7T0B - chains A and B; structure by X-ray diffraction, 2.03 A resolution.

# Chain A
Name: Protein farnesyltransferase/geranylgeranyltransferase type-1 subunit alpha
Source organism: Cryptococcus neoformans var. grubii H99
Reference sequence: J9VSJ6 (J9VSJ6_CRYNH); residues 1-335 here = UniProt positions 1-335
Amino-acid sequence (349 residues; each row starts with the number of its first residue; numbers below 1 keep their minus sign (Met-13 is residue -13)):
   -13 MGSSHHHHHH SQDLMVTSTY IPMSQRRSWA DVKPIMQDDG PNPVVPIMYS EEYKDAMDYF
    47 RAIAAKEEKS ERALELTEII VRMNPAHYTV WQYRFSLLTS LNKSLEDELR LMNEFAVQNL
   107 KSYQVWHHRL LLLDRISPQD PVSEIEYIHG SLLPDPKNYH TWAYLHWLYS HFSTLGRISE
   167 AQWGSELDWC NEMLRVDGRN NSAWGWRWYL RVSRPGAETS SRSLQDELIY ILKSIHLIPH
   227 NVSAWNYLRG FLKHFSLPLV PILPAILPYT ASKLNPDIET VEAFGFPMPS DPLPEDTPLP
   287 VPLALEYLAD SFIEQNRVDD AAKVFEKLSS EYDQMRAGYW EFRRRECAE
Unresolved in the structure: -13 to 4, 258-269, 335
Sequence notes: expression tag (-13 to 0)
Residues lining bound ligands:
  - 3FX ((2R)-3-(cyclohexylamino)-2-hydroxypropane-1-sulfonic acid): Phe46, Ala50, Thr75
  - farnesyl diphosphate (FPP): Tyr109, Tyr145, His146

# Chain B
Name: Protein farnesyltransferase subunit beta
Source organism: Cryptococcus neoformans var. grubii H99
Notes: EC 2.5.1.58
Reference sequence: T2BPA1 (T2BPA1_CRYNH); residues 1-520 here = UniProt positions 1-520
Amino-acid sequence (520 residues; each row starts with the number of its first residue):
     1 MATEFTPSVY SLVSKPLPSN SRPSATLDEQ AETEDLISQL FDLTADPNAL VSEHGKRYSG
    61 LRKQEHTQFL ASSFFQLPGK FVSLDASRPW LVFWTVHSLD LLGVALDQGT KDRVVSTLLH
   121 FLSPKGGFGG GPANSQIPHL LPTYASVCSL AIAGNDSSTG GWKDLAAARQ SIYEFFMRCK
   181 RPDGGFVVCE GGEVDVRGTY CLLVVATLLD IITPELLHNV DKFVSACQTY EGGFACASFP
   241 FPSVVPSTSA FPTSEPSCRV SMAEAHGGYT SCSLNSHFLL TSVPLPSFPL SIDANAALRW
   301 TVLQQGEPIE GGGFRGRTNK LVDGCYSWWV GGGAPVAEEL VRREKSRKVK KSRIEVFEEE
   361 KEGDWEDVPP IPPIFNRVAL QEFTLVAAQQ DPGSTGGLRD KPGKRPDQYH TCNNLSGLSI
   421 AQHKMSHSPS TVSSNRLKFD ASKGLPAVKP VAPGGGWKNE DERQNARREI WANALGWIEE
   481 EGGEIIVGGK DNRINTTTPV FNILGLRLKP FINYFYCQEN
Unresolved in the structure: 1, 245-253, 350-370, 520
Bound ions: Zn2+: Asp323, Cys325, His410 (together with XO4)
Residues lining bound ligands:
  - 3FX ((2R)-3-(cyclohexylamino)-2-hydroxypropane-1-sulfonic acid), molecule 1: Tyr58, Gly489, Lys490, Asp491
  - 3FX, molecule 2: Arg62, Lys63, Gln64, Glu65
  - 3FX, molecule 3: Ser123, Pro124, Lys125, Ala133, Asn134, Ser135, Gln136, Ile137
  - farnesyl diphosphate (FPP): Trp90, Leu141, Arg197, Tyr200, Cys201, His266, Gly268, Tyr269, Cys272, Arg317, Lys320, Tyr326, Trp329, Tyr409
  - XO4 ((5S)-5-butyl-4-({1-[(4-fluorophenyl)methyl]-1H-imidazol-5-yl}methyl)-1-[3-(trifluoromethoxy)phenyl]piperazin-2-one): Leu84, Ser87, Trp90, Trp94, Asp323, Cys325, Tyr326, Trp329, Asp407, Tyr409, His410

# Interface between chain A and chain B
Residue-residue contacts (162; chain A residue first):
  Ile21(A) - Asn134(B)
  Met22(A) - Asn134(B)  hydrogen bond (backbone-side chain)
  Gln23(A) - Arg88(B)
  Gln23(A) - Pro132(B)
  Asp24(A) - His120(B)
  Asp24(A) - Pro132(B)
  Asp24(A) - Asn134(B)  hydrogen bond (backbone-side chain)
  Asp25(A) - Arg88(B)  salt bridge
  Asp25(A) - His120(B)
  Asp25(A) - Pro132(B)
  Gly26(A) - His120(B)
  Asn28(A) - Arg113(B)  hydrogen bond (backbone-side chain)
  Pro29(A) - Arg88(B)
  Pro29(A) - Arg113(B)  hydrogen bond (backbone-side chain)
  Pro29(A) - Thr117(B)
  Val30(A) - Ser73(B)
  Val30(A) - Phe74(B)  hydrophobic
  Val30(A) - Arg88(B)  hydrogen bond (backbone-side chain)
  Val30(A) - Arg113(B)
  Val30(A) - Thr117(B)  hydrogen bond (backbone-side chain)
  Val31(A) - Ser73(B)  hydrogen bond (backbone-backbone)
  Val31(A) - Arg88(B)  hydrogen bond (backbone-side chain)
  Val31(A) - Leu91(B)  hydrophobic
  Val31(A) - Val92(B)  hydrophobic
  Pro32(A) - Ser73(B)
  Pro32(A) - Phe75(B)
  Pro32(A) - Gln76(B)
  Pro32(A) - Leu77(B)  hydrogen bond (backbone-backbone)
  Pro32(A) - Arg88(B)
  Ile33(A) - Leu77(B)
  Ile33(A) - Pro78(B)
  Ile33(A) - Phe81(B)
  Ile33(A) - Val82(B)
  Ile33(A) - Asp85(B)
  Met34(A) - Gln76(B)  hydrogen bond
  Met34(A) - Leu77(B)  hydrogen bond (backbone-backbone)
  Met34(A) - Gly79(B)
  Tyr35(A) - Asp85(B)  hydrogen bond
  Tyr39(A) - Val82(B)
  Tyr39(A) - Asp85(B)  hydrogen bond
  Arg47(A) - Asn134(B)
  Arg47(A) - Ser135(B)  hydrogen bond
  Asn70(A) - Val82(B)  hydrogen bond (side chain-backbone)
  Asn70(A) - Ser83(B)
  Asn70(A) - Asp85(B)
  Ala72(A) - Ser83(B)
  Ala72(A) - Ala86(B)
  His73(A) - Gln136(B)
  Tyr74(A) - Ala86(B)
  Tyr74(A) - Gly129(B)
  Tyr74(A) - Gly130(B)  hydrogen bond (side chain-backbone)
  Tyr74(A) - Gln136(B)
  Tyr74(A) - Ile137(B)  hydrogen bond (side chain-backbone)
  Tyr74(A) - His139(B)
  Thr75(A) - Ser135(B)
  Thr75(A) - Gln136(B)
  Thr75(A) - Ile137(B)  hydrogen bond (side chain-backbone)
  Gln78(A) - Ile137(B)
  Gln78(A) - Glu190(B)
  Tyr109(A) - Glu193(B)
  Tyr109(A) - Arg197(B)
  Tyr109(A) - Tyr269(B)  hydrogen bond
  His113(A) - Gly191(B)  hydrogen bond (side chain-backbone)
  His113(A) - Gly192(B)  hydrogen bond (side chain-backbone)
  His113(A) - Glu193(B)
  Leu117(A) - Gly191(B)
  Lys143(A) - Thr26(B)  hydrogen bond
  Lys143(A) - Arg317(B)  hydrogen bond (backbone-side chain)
  Lys143(A) - Asn319(B)  hydrogen bond (side chain-backbone)
  Lys143(A) - Lys320(B)
  Tyr145(A) - Ala235(B)
  Tyr145(A) - Cys236(B)  hydrogen bond (side chain-backbone)
  Tyr145(A) - Ala263(B)
  Tyr145(A) - Glu264(B)  hydrogen bond (side chain-backbone)
  Tyr145(A) - His266(B)
  Tyr145(A) - Tyr269(B)  hydrophobic
  Tyr145(A) - Arg317(B)
  Ala149(A) - Cys236(B)  hydrophobic
  Ala149(A) - Met262(B)
  His152(A) - Ser261(B)
  His152(A) - Met262(B)  hydrogen bond (side chain-backbone)
  Trp153(A) - Phe239(B)
  Trp153(A) - Met262(B)
  Ser156(A) - Phe239(B)
  Ser156(A) - Phe241(B)
  Ser156(A) - Met262(B)
  His157(A) - Phe239(B)
  Ser159(A) - Phe241(B)
  Thr160(A) - Phe239(B)
  Thr160(A) - Phe241(B)
  Thr160(A) - Pro242(B)
  Asp183(A) - Ser24(B)  hydrogen bond
  Asp183(A) - Ala25(B)
  Asp183(A) - Thr26(B)  hydrogen bond
  Arg185(A) - Ser19(B)  hydrogen bond (side chain-backbone)
  Arg185(A) - Arg22(B)  hydrogen bond (side chain-backbone)
  Arg185(A) - Ser24(B)  hydrogen bond
  Arg185(A) - Thr26(B)
  Arg185(A) - Leu27(B)
  Arg185(A) - Asn319(B)  hydrogen bond (backbone-side chain)
  Asn187(A) - Glu231(B)  hydrogen bond
  Asn187(A) - Glu264(B)  hydrogen bond
  Asn187(A) - Thr318(B)
  Ser188(A) - Glu264(B)  hydrogen bond
  Ser188(A) - Arg317(B)  hydrogen bond
  Trp190(A) - Tyr230(B)
  Gly191(A) - Tyr230(B)
  Trp194(A) - Tyr230(B)  hydrophobic
  Tyr195(A) - Phe241(B)
  Tyr195(A) - Val260(B)  hydrophobic
  Ser199(A) - Val260(B)
  Pro201(A) - Phe241(B)
  Leu223(A) - Arg22(B)
  Ile224(A) - Asn20(B)
  Pro225(A) - Asn20(B)
  His226(A) - Pro18(B)
  His226(A) - Asn20(B)  hydrogen bond (backbone-side chain)
  Asn227(A) - Asn319(B)  hydrogen bond
  Val228(A) - Thr318(B)
  Ser229(A) - Thr318(B)
  Ser229(A) - Asn319(B)  hydrogen bond
  Asn232(A) - Tyr230(B)
  Asn232(A) - Glu231(B)  hydrogen bond
  Asn232(A) - Arg299(B)  hydrogen bond
  Asn232(A) - Thr318(B)
  Tyr233(A) - Tyr230(B)  hydrophobic
  Gly236(A) - Tyr230(B)
  Lys239(A) - Asp293(B)  salt bridge
  Pro280(A) - Asn20(B)
  Glu281(A) - Asn20(B)
  Glu281(A) - Ser21(B)  hydrogen bond (backbone-side chain)
  Asp282(A) - Pro18(B)
  Asp282(A) - Ser19(B)  hydrogen bond
  Asp282(A) - Asn20(B)  hydrogen bond (backbone-backbone)
  Thr283(A) - Asn20(B)  hydrogen bond
  Pro284(A) - Pro18(B)  hydrophobic
  Glu292(A) - Arg299(B)  salt bridge
  Gln320(A) - Pro7(B)
  Gln320(A) - Leu12(B)
  Met321(A) - Gln305(B)
  Met321(A) - Gly306(B)
  Met321(A) - Glu307(B)
  Met321(A) - Pro308(B)
  Met321(A) - Asn376(B)  hydrogen bond
  Met321(A) - Ala379(B)  hydrophobic
  Arg322(A) - Val302(B)  hydrogen bond (side chain-backbone)
  Arg322(A) - Leu303(B)
  Arg322(A) - Gln305(B)  hydrogen bond (side chain-backbone)
  Arg322(A) - Glu307(B)  salt bridge
  Ala323(A) - Phe5(B)
  Gly324(A) - Phe5(B)
  Gly324(A) - Pro372(B)
  Gly324(A) - Pro373(B)
  Tyr325(A) - Arg299(B)
  Tyr325(A) - Val302(B)  hydrophobic
  Tyr325(A) - Pro373(B)
  Tyr325(A) - Ile374(B)
  Glu327(A) - Phe5(B)
  Glu327(A) - Pro372(B)
  Arg331(A) - Ile371(B)
  Arg331(A) - Pro372(B)
  Glu332(A) - Lys345(B)  salt bridge
Other interface residues (no listed pair), chain A (82 interface residues in all): Met43, Phe46, Met69, Gln110, Trp148, Val182, Asn186, Arg235, Leu289, Ser315, Asp319, Phe328
Other interface residues (no listed pair), chain B (90 interface residues in all): Val9, Pro23, Leu84, Val114, Phe121, Pro138, Pro142, Cys189, Asp195, Cys258, Ala296, Leu298, Gly312, Val341

# Overview
82 residues of chain A face 90 of chain B across their interface, with 49 hydrogen bonds and 5 salt bridges.
Polar pairs include Asp25(A)-Arg88(B), Lys239(A)-Asp293(B) and Glu292(A)-Arg299(B). One compound 3FX molecule
and one farnesyl diphosphate molecule are bound between chain A and chain B.
Chain A is Protein farnesyltransferase/geranylgeranyltransferase type-1 subunit alpha and chain B is Protein
farnesyltransferase subunit beta, both from Cryptococcus neoformans var. grubii H99; the structure,
Cryptococcus neoformans protein farnesyltransferase in complex with FPP and inhibitor 2g, was determined by
X-ray diffraction (same publication as 7T08, 7T09, 7T0A, 7T0C, 7T0D and 7T0E).
